7VNA - chain A; structure by X-ray diffraction, 2.60 A resolution.

Chain A:
Name: Ahr homolog spineless
From: Drosophila melanogaster
Reference sequence: O61543 (O61543_DROME); residues 264-381 here = UniProt positions 264-381
Sequence (120 residues; each row starts with the number of its first residue):
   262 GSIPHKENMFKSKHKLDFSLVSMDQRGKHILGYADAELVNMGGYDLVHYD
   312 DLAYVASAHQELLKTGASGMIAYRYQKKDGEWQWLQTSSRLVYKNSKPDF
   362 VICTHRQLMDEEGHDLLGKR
Not modelled in the structure: 262-267
Sequence notes: expression tag (262-263)
Reported in the primary citation:
  - mutagenesis - M284C/Y336L (Kd 400 nM): increased binding to betaNF
  - mutagenesis - M284C/Y336L (Kd 800 nM): increased binding to FICZ
  - specificity-determining residues: M284, Y336 (from molecular simulation)

In short:
From the paper: M284C/Y336L increase binding to betaNF; specificity determinants M284 and Y336.
Chain A is Ahr homolog spineless (Drosophila melanogaster); the structure, drosophlia AHR PAS-B domain, was
determined by X-ray diffraction, deposited together with 7VNH and 7VNI.
